PDB entry 4DXG | X-ray diffraction, 2.50 A resolution | chain A

== Chain A ==
Molecule: Staphylococcal enterotoxin-like toxin
Organism: Staphylococcus aureus
UniProt: A6QE81 (A6QE81_STAAE); residues 1-200 here correspond to UniProt positions 109-308 (UniProt number = residue number + 108)
Sequence (204 residues; numbered -3 to 200; the number before each row is that of its first residue; numbers below 1 keep their minus sign (Gly-3 is residue -3)):
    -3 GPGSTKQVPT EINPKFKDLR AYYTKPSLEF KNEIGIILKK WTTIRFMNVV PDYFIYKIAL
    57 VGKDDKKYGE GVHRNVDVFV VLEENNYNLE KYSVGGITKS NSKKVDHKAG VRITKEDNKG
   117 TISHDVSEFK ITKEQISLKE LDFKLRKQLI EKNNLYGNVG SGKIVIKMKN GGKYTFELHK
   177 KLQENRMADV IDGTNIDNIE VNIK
Not modelled in the structure: -3 to 6
Sequence notes: expression tag (-3 to 0)
Residues lining bound ligands: piperazine-N,n'-bis(2-ethanesulfonic acid) (PIN): Pro22, Leu24, Asp48, Tyr49, Phe50, Tyr52, Leu78, Lys87
From the paper describing this entry:
  - binding site for N-acetyl-alpha-neuraminic acid: Lys169, Thr171, Arg182, Asp185
  - binding site for alpha-L-fucopyranose: Glu173, Lys176, Gln179
  - binding site for 2-acetamido-2-deoxy-alpha-D-glucopyranose: Asn181
  - mutagenesis - N181H (KD of 90.8 +/- 6.4 nM): unchanged binding to sLex
  - mutagenesis - N181H (KD = 119.1 nM): increased binding to sLacNac
  - specificity-determining residues: Asn181
  - mutagenesis - R182A: abolished binding to sLex
  - mutagenesis - R182A: abolished binding to human granulocytes
  - mutagenesis - N181H, R182A: unchanged expression

== Summary ==
Chain A binds piperazine-N,n'-bis(2-ethanesulfonic acid). From the paper: a binding site for
N-acetyl-alpha-neuraminic acid at Lys169, Thr171 and Arg182 among others; N181H increases binding to sLacNac.
Chain A is Staphylococcal enterotoxin-like toxin (Staphylococcus aureus); the structure, Crystal structure of
Staphylococcal Superantigen-Like protein 4 complexed with sialyl Lewis X, was determined by X-ray diffraction
(same publication as 4DXF).
